Entry 6JBS (X-ray diffraction, 2.40 A resolution); this record covers chains B and D of the 4 polymer chains in the assembly.

Chain B (and D):
Name: Beta-D-xylosidase/beta-D-glucosidase
Organism: Lentinula edodes
Notes: chain D of this document is another copy of the same molecule, construct and numbering; everything in this record applies to it too
UniProtKB: G8GLP2 (G8GLP2_LENED); numbering as in UniProt (aligned over 1-803)
Amino-acid sequence (809 residues; numbered 1 to 809; the number before each row is that of its first residue):
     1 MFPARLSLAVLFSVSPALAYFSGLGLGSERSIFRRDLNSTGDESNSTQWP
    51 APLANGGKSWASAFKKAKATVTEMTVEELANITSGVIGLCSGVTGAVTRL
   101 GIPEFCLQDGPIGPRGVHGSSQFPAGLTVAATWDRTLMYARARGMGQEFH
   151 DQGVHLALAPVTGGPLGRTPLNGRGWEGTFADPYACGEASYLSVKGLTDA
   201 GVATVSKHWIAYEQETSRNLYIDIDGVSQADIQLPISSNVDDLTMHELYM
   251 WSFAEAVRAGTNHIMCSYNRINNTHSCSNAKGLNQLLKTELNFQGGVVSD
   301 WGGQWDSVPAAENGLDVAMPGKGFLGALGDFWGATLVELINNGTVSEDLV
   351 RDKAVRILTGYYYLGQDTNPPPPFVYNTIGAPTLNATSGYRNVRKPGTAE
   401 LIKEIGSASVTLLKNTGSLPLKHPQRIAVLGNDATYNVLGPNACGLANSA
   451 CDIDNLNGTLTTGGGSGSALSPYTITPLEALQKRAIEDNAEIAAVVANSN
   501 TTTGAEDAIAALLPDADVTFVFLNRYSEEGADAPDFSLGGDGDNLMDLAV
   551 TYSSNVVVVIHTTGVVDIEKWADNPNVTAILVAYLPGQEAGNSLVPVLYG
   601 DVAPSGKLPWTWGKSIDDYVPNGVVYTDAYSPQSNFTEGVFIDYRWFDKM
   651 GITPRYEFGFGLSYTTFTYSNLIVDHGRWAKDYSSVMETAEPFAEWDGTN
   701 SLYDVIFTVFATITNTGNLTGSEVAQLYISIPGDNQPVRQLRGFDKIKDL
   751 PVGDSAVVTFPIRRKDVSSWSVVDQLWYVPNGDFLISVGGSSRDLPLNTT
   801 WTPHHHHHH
Not modelled in the structure: 1-43, 805-809
Sequence notes: expression tag (804-809)
Disulfide bonds: C90-C106, C266-C277, C444-C451
Covalent attachments: N-acetylglucosamine (NAG) linked to N81, N342, N385, N457, N576, N635; glycan linked to N272
Reported in the primary citation:
  - catalytic residues: D300 (by similarity / conservation)
  - catalytic residues: E529
  - mutagenesis - E529Q: abolished catalytic activity on XDT
  - mutagenesis - S91A, S449A: increased catalytic activity
  - contacts within the chain: V438-L456 (hydrophobic contact)
  - post-translational modification sites: N81, N272, N342, N385, N457, N576, N635
  - mutagenesis - F324A, L325A, L328A: decreased catalytic activity

Interface between chain B and chain D:
Contacting residue pairs - 26 pairs, chain B then chain D:
  K58(B) - Y683(D)  hydrogen bond (backbone-side chain)
  A61(B) - W679(D)  hydrophobic
  S62(B) - G677(D)
  S62(B) - W679(D)  hydrogen bond (side chain-backbone)
  K66(B) - D675(D)  salt bridge
  Y363(B) - R678(D)  hydrogen bond (backbone-side chain)
  G365(B) - R678(D)
  T368(B) - D675(D)
  T368(B) - R678(D)
  T368(B) - F710(D)
  T368(B) - V757(D)
  N369(B) - V757(D)
  D675(B) - K66(D)  salt bridge
  G677(B) - S62(D)
  G677(B) - K66(D)
  R678(B) - K66(D)
  R678(B) - Y362(D)
  R678(B) - Y363(D)  hydrogen bond (side chain-backbone)
  R678(B) - L364(D)
  R678(B) - G365(D)
  W679(B) - A61(D)  hydrophobic
  W679(B) - S62(D)  hydrogen bond (backbone-side chain)
  Y683(B) - K58(D)
  F710(B) - T368(D)
  V757(B) - T368(D)
  V757(B) - N369(D)
Interface residues without a listed pair, chain B (19 interface residues in all): K65, Y362, L364, D367
Interface residues without a listed pair, chain D (19 interface residues in all): K65, D367

In short:
The chain B/chain D interface involves 19 residues from each chain; the contacts include 5 hydrogen bonds and
2 salt bridges. Among the polar pairs are K66(B)-D675(D), K58(B)-Y683(D) and S62(B)-W679(D). From the paper:
catalytic residues D300(B) and E529(B); F324A, L325A and L328A of chain B reduce catalytic activity; 6
substitutions were tested in all.
Both chains are Beta-D-xylosidase/beta-D-glucosidase (Lentinula edodes). Entry 6JBS (Bifunctional
xylosidase/glucosidase LXYL) was determined by X-ray diffraction, deposited together with 6KJ0.
